8PFJ - chains J and B of the 9 polymer chains in the assembly; structure by electron microscopy, 3.40 A resolution.

Chain J:
Protein: DNA-directed RNA polymerase subunit beta'
Organism: Escherichia coli
Notes: EC 2.7.7.6
UniProt: P0A8T7 (RPOC_ECOLI); residues 2-1407 here = UniProt positions 2-1407
Sequence (1416 residues; each row starts with the number of its first residue):
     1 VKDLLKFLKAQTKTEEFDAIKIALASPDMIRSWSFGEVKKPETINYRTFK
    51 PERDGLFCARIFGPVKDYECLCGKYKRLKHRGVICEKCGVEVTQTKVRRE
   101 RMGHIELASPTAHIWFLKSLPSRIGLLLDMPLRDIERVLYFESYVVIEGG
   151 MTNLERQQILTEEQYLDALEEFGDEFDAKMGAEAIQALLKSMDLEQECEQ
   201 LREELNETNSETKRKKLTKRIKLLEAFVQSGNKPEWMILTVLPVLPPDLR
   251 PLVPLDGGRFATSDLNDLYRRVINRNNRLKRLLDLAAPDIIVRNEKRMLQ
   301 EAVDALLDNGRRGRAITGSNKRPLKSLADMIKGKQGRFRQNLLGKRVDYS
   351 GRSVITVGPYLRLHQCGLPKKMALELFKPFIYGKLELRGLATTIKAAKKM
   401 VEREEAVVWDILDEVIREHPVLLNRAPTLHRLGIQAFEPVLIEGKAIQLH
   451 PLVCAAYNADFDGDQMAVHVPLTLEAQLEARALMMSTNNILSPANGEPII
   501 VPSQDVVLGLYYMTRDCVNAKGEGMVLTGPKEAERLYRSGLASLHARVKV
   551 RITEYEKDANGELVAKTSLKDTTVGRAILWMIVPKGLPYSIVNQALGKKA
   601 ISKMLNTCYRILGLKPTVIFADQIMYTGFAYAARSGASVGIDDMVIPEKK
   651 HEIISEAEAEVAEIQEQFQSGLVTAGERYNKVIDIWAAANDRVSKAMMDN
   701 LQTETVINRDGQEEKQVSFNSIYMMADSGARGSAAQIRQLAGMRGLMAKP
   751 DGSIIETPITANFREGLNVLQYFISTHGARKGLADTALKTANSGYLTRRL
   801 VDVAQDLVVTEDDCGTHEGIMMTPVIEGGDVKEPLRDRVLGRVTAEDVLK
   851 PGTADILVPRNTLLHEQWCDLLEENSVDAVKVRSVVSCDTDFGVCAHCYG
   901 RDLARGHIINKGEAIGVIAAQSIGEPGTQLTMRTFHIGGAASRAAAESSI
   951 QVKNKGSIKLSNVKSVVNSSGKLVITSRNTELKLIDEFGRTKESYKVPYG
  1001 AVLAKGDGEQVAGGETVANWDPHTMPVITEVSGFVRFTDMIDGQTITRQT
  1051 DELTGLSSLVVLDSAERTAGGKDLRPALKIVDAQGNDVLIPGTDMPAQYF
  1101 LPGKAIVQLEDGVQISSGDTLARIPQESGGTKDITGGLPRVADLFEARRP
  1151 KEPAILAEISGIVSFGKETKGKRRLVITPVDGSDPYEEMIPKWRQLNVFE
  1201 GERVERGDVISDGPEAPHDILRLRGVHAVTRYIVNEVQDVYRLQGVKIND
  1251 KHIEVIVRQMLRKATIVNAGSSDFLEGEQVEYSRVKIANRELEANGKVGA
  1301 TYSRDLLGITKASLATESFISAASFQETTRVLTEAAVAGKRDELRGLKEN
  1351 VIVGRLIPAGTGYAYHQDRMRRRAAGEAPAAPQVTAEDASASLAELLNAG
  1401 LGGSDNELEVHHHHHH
Not modelled in the structure: 1-14, 936-946, 1127-1133, 1376-1416
Differences from the reference sequence: expression tag (1, 1408-1416)
Metal / ion sites: Zn2+ site 1: Cys70, Cys72, Cys85, Cys88; Mg2+: Asp460, Asp462 (shared with 2 residues of chain R); Zn2+ site 2: Cys814, Cys888, Cys895, Cys898
Swiss-Prot annotation at these positions:
  - binding site (Zn(2+)): Cys70, Cys72, Cys85, Cys88, Cys814, Cys888, Cys895, Cys898
  - binding site (Mg(2+)): Asp460, Asp462, Asp464
  - modified residue: Lys983 (N6-acetyllysine)
  - mutagenesis: Gln504 (Q504P: Resistant to antibiotics salinamide A and B), Asn690 (N690D: Resistant to antibiotics salinamide A and B), Met697 (M697V: Resistant to antibiotics salinamide A and B), Ala735 (A735T: Resistant to antibiotics salinamide A and B), Arg738 (R738C/H/P/S: Resistant to antibiotics salinamide A and B), Ala748 (A748E: Resistant to antibiotics salinamide A and B), Pro758 (P758S/T: Resistant to antibiotics salinamide A and B), Phe763 (F763C: Resistant to antibiotics salinamide A and B), Ser775 (S775A: Resistant to antibiotics salinamide A and B), Ala779 (A779T/V: Resistant to antibiotics salinamide A and B), Arg780 (R780C: Resistant to antibiotics salinamide A and B), Gly782 (G782A/C: Resistant to antibiotics salinamide A and B), 1 further mutagenesis entry in UniProt

Chain B:
Molecule: template DNA
Sequence (40 nucleotides; numbered 1 to 40; the number before each row is that of its first residue):
     1 GGAAGATCGAAAAAAGCACACGCTGACCCGCGTGGTGGTG
Not modelled in the structure: 39-40

How chain J and chain B interact:
Contacting residue pairs (20; chain J residue first):
  Ser210(J) - DG5(B)  hydrogen bond to the phosphate
  Ser210(J) - DA6(B)  hydrogen bond to the phosphate
  Leu255(J) - DC28(B)  base contact
  Arg270(J) - DC29(B)  base contact
  Arg311(J) - DA14(B)  phosphate contact
  Arg311(J) - DA15(B)  salt bridge to the phosphate
  Ser319(J) - DC29(B)  sugar contact
  Lys334(J) - DA18(B)  salt bridge to the phosphate
  Lys334(J) - DC19(B)  salt bridge to the phosphate
  Arg339(J) - DC17(B)  salt bridge to the phosphate
  Arg339(J) - DC19(B)  salt bridge to the phosphate
  Arg346(J) - DC21(B)  salt bridge to the phosphate
  Arg352(J) - DC21(B)  sugar contact
  Ala426(J) - DA20(B)  sugar contact
  Thr790(J) - DA18(B)  hydrogen bond to the base
  Ala791(J) - DA18(B)  base contact
  Gly794(J) - DA18(B)  sugar contact
  Tyr795(J) - DG16(B)  sugar contact
  Gln1326(J) - DG16(B)  phosphate contact
  Glu1327(J) - DG16(B)  hydrogen bond to the phosphate
Interface residues without a listed pair, chain J (24 interface residues in all): Lys118, Leu120, Glu211, Thr212, Phe260, Ala261, Thr262, Thr1329

In short:
24 residues of chain J and 12 residues of chain B are in contact, with 4 hydrogen bonds and 6 salt bridges.
Polar pairs include Thr790(J)-DA18(B), Ser210(J)-DG5(B) and Ser210(J)-DA6(B).
Here chain J is DNA-directed RNA polymerase subunit beta' (Escherichia coli) and chain B is template DNA.
Entry 8PFJ (fully recruited RfaH bound to E. coli transcription complex paused at ops site (not fully
complementary ...) was determined by electron microscopy together with 8PEN, 8PFG, 8PH9, 8PHK, 8PIB, 8PID,
8PIL and 8PIM from the same study.
